9L1N - chains E and F of the 13 polymer chains in the assembly; structure by electron microscopy, 3.30 A resolution.

Chain E:
Name: E2 glycoprotein
Organism: Western equine encephalitis virus
UniProtKB: Q9J1K1 (Q9J1K1_WEEV); residues 1-416 here correspond to UniProt positions 320-735 (UniProt number = residue number + 319)
Sequence (416 residues; numbered 1 to 416; the number before each row is that of its first residue):
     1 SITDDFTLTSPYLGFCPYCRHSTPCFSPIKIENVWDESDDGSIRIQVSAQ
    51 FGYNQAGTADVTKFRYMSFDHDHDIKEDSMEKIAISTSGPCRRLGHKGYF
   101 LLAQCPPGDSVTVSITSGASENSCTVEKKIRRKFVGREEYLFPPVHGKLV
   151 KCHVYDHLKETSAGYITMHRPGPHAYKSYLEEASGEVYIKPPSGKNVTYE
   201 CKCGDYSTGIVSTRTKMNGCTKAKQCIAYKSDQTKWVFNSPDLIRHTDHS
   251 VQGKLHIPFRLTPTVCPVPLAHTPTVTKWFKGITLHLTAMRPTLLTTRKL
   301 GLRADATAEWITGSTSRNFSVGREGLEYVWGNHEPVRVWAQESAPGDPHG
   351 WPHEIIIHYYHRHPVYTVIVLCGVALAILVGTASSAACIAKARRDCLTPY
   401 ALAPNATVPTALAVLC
Not modelled in the structure: 1
Disulfides: Cys-16/Cys-124, Cys-19/Cys-25, Cys-91/Cys-105, Cys-152/Cys-266, Cys-201/Cys-226, Cys-203/Cys-220
Glycans and other covalent adducts: N-acetylglucosamine (NAG) linked to Asn-196

Chain F:
Name: Capsid glycoprotein
Organism: Western equine encephalitis virus
UniProtKB: Q9J1K1 (Q9J1K1_WEEV); residue numbers follow UniProt; this construct covers 110-259
Sequence (150 residues; numbered 110 to 259; the number before each row is that of its first residue):
   110 KTFPIMLNGQVNGYACVVGGRLMKPLHVEGKIDNEQLAAVKLKKASMYDL
   160 EYGDVPQNMKSDTLQYTSDKPPGFYNWHHGAVQYENGRFTVPRGVGGKGD
   210 SGRPILDNRGRVVAIVLGGANEGTRTALSVVTWNQKGVTIRDTPEGSEPW

How chain E and chain F interact:
Residue-residue contacts - 8 pairs, chain E then chain F:
  Thr-398(E) with Thr-248(F)
  Pro-399(E) with Gly-246(F); Val-247(F), hydrophobic
  Tyr-400(E) with Arg-130(F); Trp-242(F), hydrogen bond
  Ala-401(E) with Tyr-175(F); Gly-246(F)
  Leu-402(E) with Tyr-175(F)
Also at the interface, not in a pair above, chain E (8 interface residues in all): Asp-395, Pro-404, Asn-405
Also at the interface, not in a pair above, chain F (11 interface residues in all): Val-127, Tyr-157, Gln-174, Gln-244, Lys-245

In short:
8 residues of chain E and 11 residues of chain F are in contact; the contacts include 1 hydrogen bond. Its one
hydrogen-bonded contact is Tyr-400(E)/Trp-242(F). Covalently linked N-acetylglucosamine: at Asn-196(E).
Chain E is E2 glycoprotein and chain F is Capsid glycoprotein, both from Western equine encephalitis virus;
the structure, Structure of Western equine encephalitis virus 71V1658 strain VLP in complex with human PCDH10
EC1, was determined by electron microscopy (same publication as 9L9A).
